PDB entry 7B5H | electron microscopy, 3.20 A resolution | chains AB and AC of the 96 polymer chains in the assembly

== Chain AB (and AC) ==
Molecule: All3314 protein
Source organism: Nostoc sp. (strain PCC 7120 / SAG 25.82 / UTEX 2576)
Notes: fragment: crown protein Cis19; chain AC of this document is another copy of the same molecule, construct and numbering; everything in this record applies to it too
UniProt: Q8YRX8 (Q8YRX8_NOSS1); residues 1-1476 here = UniProt positions 1-1476
Sequence (1476 residues; row label = number of the first residue in the row):
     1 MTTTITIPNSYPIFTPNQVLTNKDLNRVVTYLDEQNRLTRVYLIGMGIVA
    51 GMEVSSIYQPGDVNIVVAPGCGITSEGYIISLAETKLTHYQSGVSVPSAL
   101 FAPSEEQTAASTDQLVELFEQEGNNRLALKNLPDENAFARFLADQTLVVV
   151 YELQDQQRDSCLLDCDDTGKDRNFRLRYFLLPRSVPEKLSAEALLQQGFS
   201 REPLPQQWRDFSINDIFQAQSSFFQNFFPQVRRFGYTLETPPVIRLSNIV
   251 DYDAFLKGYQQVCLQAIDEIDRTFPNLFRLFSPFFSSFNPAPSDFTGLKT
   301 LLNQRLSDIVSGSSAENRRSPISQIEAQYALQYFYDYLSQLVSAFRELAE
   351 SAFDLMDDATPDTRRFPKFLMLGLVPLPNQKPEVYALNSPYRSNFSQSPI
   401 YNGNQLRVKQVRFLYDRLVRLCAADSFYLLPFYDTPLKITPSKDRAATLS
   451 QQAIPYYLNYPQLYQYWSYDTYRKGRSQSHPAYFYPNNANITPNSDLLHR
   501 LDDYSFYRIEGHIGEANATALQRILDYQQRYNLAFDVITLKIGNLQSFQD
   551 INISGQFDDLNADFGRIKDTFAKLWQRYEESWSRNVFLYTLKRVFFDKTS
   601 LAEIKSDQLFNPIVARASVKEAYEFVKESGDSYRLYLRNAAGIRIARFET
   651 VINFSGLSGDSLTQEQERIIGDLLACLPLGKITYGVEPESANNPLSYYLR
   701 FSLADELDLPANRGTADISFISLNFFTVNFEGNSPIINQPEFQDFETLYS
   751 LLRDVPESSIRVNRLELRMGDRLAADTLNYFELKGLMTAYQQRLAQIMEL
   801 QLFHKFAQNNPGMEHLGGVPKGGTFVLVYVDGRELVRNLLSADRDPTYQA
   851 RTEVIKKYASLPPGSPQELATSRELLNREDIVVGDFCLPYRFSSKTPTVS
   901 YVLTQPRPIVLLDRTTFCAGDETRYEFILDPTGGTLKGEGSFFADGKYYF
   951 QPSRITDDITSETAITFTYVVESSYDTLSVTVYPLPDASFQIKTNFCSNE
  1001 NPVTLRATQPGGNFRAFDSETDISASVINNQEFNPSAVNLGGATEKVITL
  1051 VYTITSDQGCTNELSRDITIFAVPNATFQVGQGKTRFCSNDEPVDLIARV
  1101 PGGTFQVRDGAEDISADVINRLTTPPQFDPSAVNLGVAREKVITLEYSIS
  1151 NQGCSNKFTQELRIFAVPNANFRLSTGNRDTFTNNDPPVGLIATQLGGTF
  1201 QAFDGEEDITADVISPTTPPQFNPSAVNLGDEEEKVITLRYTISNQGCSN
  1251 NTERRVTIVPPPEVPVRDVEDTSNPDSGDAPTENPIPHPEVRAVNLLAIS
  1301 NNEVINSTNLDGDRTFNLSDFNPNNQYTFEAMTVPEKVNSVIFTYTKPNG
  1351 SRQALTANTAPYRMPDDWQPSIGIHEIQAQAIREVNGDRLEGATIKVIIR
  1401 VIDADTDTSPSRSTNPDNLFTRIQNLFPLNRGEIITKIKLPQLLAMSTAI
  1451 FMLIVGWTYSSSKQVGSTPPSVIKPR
Disordered / not traced: 1, 313-318, 486-489, 624-773, 840-864, 895-896, 913-1476 (chain AC: 1, 159-169, 313-321, 548-552, 583-586, 593-773, 912-1476)
Cystine bridges: Cys161-Cys165

== Interface between chain AB and chain AC ==
Pairs across the interface - 105 pairs, chain AB then chain AC:
  Ile7(AB) with Ile79(AC)
  Asn9(AB) with Arg172(AC); Asn173(AC); Phe174(AC)
  Ser10(AB) with Arg172(AC)
  Tyr11(AB) with Arg172(AC), hydrogen bond
  Pro12(AB) with Arg158(AC); Lys170(AC); Asp171(AC)
  Ile13(AB) with Lys170(AC), hydrogen bond (backbone-backbone); Arg172(AC)
  Phe14(AB) with Asn26(AC)
  Thr15(AB) with Asn22(AC)
  Pro16(AB) with Asn22(AC)
  Gln18(AB) with Arg158(AC)
  Leu20(AB) with Leu20(AC), hydrophobic
  Asp24(AB) with Arg158(AC), salt bridge
  Leu32(AB) with Leu32(AC), hydrophobic
  Gln35(AB) with Asp33(AC); Arg40(AC)
  Asn36(AB) with Asn36(AC), hydrogen bond
  Thr39(AB) with Arg40(AC), hydrogen bond
  Leu43(AB) with Arg40(AC)
  Ile400(AB) with Gln397(AC); Asn402(AC)
  Tyr401(AB) with Asn402(AC)
  Asn402(AB) with Asn402(AC), hydrogen bond (backbone-side chain)
  Gly403(AB) with Asn402(AC), hydrogen bond (backbone-side chain)
  Gln405(AB) with Leu387(AC)
  Leu406(AB) with Leu387(AC), hydrophobic
  Lys409(AB) with Val384(AC); Tyr385(AC); Ala386(AC)
  Arg412(AB) with Val384(AC)
  Asp416(AB) with Tyr385(AC), hydrogen bond
  Tyr469(AB) with Tyr385(AC), hydrogen bond (side chain-backbone)
  Arg473(AB) with Phe353(AC)
  Lys474(AB) with Gln225(AC); Glu350(AC), salt bridge
  Gly475(AB) with Gln225(AC), hydrogen bond (backbone-side chain)
  Arg476(AB) with Phe224(AC), hydrogen bond (side chain-backbone)
  Leu497(AB) with Arg233(AC), hydrogen bond (backbone-side chain)
  Leu498(AB) with Arg232(AC); Arg233(AC), hydrogen bond (backbone-backbone); Tyr236(AC), hydrophobic; Pro242(AC), hydrophobic
  His499(AB) with Val231(AC); Arg233(AC)
  Arg500(AB) with Val231(AC), hydrogen bond (backbone-backbone); Arg233(AC); Tyr335(AC), hydrogen bond; Ser339(AC); Arg445(AC)
  Leu501(AB) with Arg233(AC)
  Asp502(AB) with Arg445(AC)
  Ala518(AB) with Thr904(AC); Gln905(AC)
  Leu521(AB) with Leu903(AC), hydrophobic
  Gln528(AB) with Pro811(AC)
  Gln529(AB) with Gln808(AC), hydrogen bond (side chain-backbone)
  Arg530(AB) with Val243(AC); Ile244(AC), hydrogen bond (backbone-backbone)
  Tyr531(AB) with Arg233(AC), hydrogen bond (backbone-side chain)
  Asn532(AB) with Arg233(AC), hydrogen bond (backbone-side chain); Leu246(AC); Pro811(AC); Gly812(AC), hydrogen bond (side chain-backbone); Met813(AC)
  Leu533(AB) with Pro811(AC)
  Ala534(AB) with Pro811(AC)
  Asp558(AB) with Arg793(AC), salt bridge
  Asp559(AB) with Asp563(AC)
  Ala562(AB) with Asp563(AC); Glu782(AC)
  Asp563(AB) with Asp563(AC)
  Arg566(AB) with Glu782(AC)
  Lys568(AB) with Phe781(AC)
  Asp569(AB) with Thr777(AC); Leu778(AC), hydrogen bond (side chain-backbone); Phe781(AC)
  Thr570(AB) with Leu778(AC)
  Lys573(AB) with Ala774(AC)
  Met798(AB) with Tyr901(AC)
  Glu868(AB) with Leu911(AC)
  Arg891(AB) with Asn810(AC), hydrogen bond; Tyr890(AC), hydrogen bond
  Ser894(AB) with Ser893(AC), hydrogen bond
  Pro897(AB) with Gln796(AC)
  Thr898(AB) with Pro897(AC); Thr898(AC)
  Val899(AB) with Gln792(AC); Gln796(AC)
  Ser900(AB) with Thr898(AC); Val899(AC); Ser900(AC), hydrogen bond (backbone-backbone)
  Tyr901(AB) with Val899(AC), hydrophobic; Ser900(AC)
  Val902(AB) with Ser900(AC), hydrogen bond (backbone-backbone); Tyr901(AC); Val902(AC), hydrogen bond (backbone-backbone)
  Leu903(AB) with Val902(AC), hydrophobic
  Thr904(AB) with Tyr901(AC); Val902(AC), hydrogen bond (side chain-backbone); Thr904(AC)
  Pro906(AB) with Thr904(AC)
Interface residues without a listed pair, chain AB (84 interface residues in all): Pro8, Arg27, Tyr31, Ala359, Phe413, Arg420, Tyr472, Pro493, Ala516, Asn517, Phe557, Gly565, Ile797, Gln801, Leu875, Glu879
Interface residues without a listed pair, chain AC (85 interface residues in all): Leu25, Val29, Ile44, Val49, Ala50, Cys71, Ile73, Ser221, Phe228, Gln230, Pro241, Arg245, Asp354, Phe395, Tyr401, Asp559, Ala789, Asn809, His815, Leu816, Ser894, Lys895, Pro906, Ile909

== Summary ==
84 residues of chain AB face 85 of chain AC across their interface, with 27 hydrogen bonds and 3 salt bridges.
Polar pairs include Asp24(AB)-Arg158(AC), Lys474(AB)-Glu350(AC) and Asp558(AB)-Arg793(AC).
Both chains are All3314 protein (Nostoc sp. (strain PCC 7120 / SAG 25.82 / UTEX 2576)). Entry 7B5H (Cryo-EM
structure of the contractile injection system base plate from Anabaena PCC7120) was determined by electron
microscopy, deposited together with 7B5I.
